Entry 7TXZ (electron microscopy, 3.20 A resolution); this record covers chains E and F of the 8 polymer chains in the assembly.

[Chain E]
Name: nAH1.3 Fab heavy chain
From: Mus sp
Notes: antibody fragment or engineered binder
Sequence (458 residues; row label = number of the first residue in the row):
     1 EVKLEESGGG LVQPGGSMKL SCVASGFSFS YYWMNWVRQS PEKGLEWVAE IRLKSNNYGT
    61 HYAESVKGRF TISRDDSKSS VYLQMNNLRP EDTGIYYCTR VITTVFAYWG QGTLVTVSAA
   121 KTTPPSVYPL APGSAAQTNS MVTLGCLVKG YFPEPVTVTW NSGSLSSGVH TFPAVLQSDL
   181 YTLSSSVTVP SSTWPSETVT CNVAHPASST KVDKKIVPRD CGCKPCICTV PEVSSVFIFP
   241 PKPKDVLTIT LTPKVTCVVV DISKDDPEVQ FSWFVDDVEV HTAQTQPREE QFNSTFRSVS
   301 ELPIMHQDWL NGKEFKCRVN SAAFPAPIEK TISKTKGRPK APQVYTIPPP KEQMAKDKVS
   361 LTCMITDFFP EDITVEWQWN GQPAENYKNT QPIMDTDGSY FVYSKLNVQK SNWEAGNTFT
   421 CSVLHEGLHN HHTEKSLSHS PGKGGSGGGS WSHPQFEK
Unresolved in the structure: 118-458
Disulfides: Cys-22/Cys-98

[Chain F]
Name: nAH1.3 Fab light chain
From: Mus sp
Notes: antibody fragment or engineered binder
Sequence (218 residues; numbered 1 to 218; the number before each row is that of its first residue):
     1 DIVLTQSPAS LAVSLGQRAT ISCRASESVH DYGISFMNWF QQKPGQPPKL LIYSASNQGS
    61 GVPARFSGSG SGTDFSLNIH PMEEDDIAMY FCQQSKEVPY TFGGGTKLEI KRADAAPTVS
   121 IFPPSSEQLT SGGASVVCFL NNFYPKDINV KWKIDGSERQ NGVLNSWTDQ DSKDSTYSMS
   181 STLTLTKDEY ERHNSYTCEA THKTSTSPIV KSFNRNEC
Unresolved in the structure: 1, 112-218
Disulfides: Cys-23/Cys-92

[Interface between chain E and chain F]
Residue-residue contacts (25; chain E residue first):
  Val-37(E) / Phe-102(F)  hydrophobic
  Gln-39(E) / Gln-42(F)  hydrogen bond
  Leu-45(E) / Pro-48(F)  hydrophobic
  Leu-45(E) / Phe-91(F)  hydrophobic
  Leu-45(E) / Phe-102(F)
  Trp-47(E) / Val-98(F)  hydrophobic
  Trp-47(E) / Pro-99(F)  hydrophobic
  Trp-47(E) / Tyr-100(F)
  Glu-50(E) / Tyr-100(F)  hydrogen bond
  Arg-52(E) / Tyr-100(F)
  His-61(E) / Val-98(F)
  Tyr-97(E) / Gln-42(F)
  Tyr-97(E) / Pro-47(F)  hydrophobic
  Tyr-97(E) / Pro-48(F)
  Thr-104(E) / Phe-36(F)
  Thr-104(E) / Ser-95(F)
  Val-105(E) / Asn-38(F)
  Val-105(E) / Leu-50(F)  hydrophobic
  Val-105(E) / Tyr-53(F)  hydrophobic
  Phe-106(E) / Phe-40(F)
  Phe-106(E) / Gln-93(F)
  Trp-109(E) / Phe-40(F)
  Trp-109(E) / Pro-48(F)
  Gly-110(E) / Pro-47(F)
  Gln-111(E) / Pro-47(F)
Other interface residues (no listed pair), chain E (18 interface residues in all): Asn-35, Gly-44, Glu-46, Ala-107
Other interface residues (no listed pair), chain F (16 interface residues in all): Gln-46

[In short]
18 residues of chain E face 16 of chain F across their interface; the contacts include 2 hydrogen bonds. Among
the polar pairs are Gln-39(E)/Gln-42(F) and Glu-50(E)/Tyr-100(F).
Here chain E is nAH1.3 Fab heavy chain and chain F is nAH1.3 Fab light chain, both from Mus sp. Entry 7TXZ
(Nipah Virus attachment (G) glycoprotein ectodomain in complex with nAH1.3 neutralizing antibody Fab fragment
(local refinement ...) was determined by electron microscopy (same publication as 7TY0).
